PDB entry 1A5M | X-ray diffraction, 2.00 A resolution | chains A and C of the 3 polymer chains in the assembly

[Chain A]
Molecule: Urease (gamma subunit)
Organism: Klebsiella aerogenes
Notes: EC 3.5.1.5; engineered mutation(s): K217A
UniProtKB: P18316 (URE3_KLEAE); numbering as in UniProt (aligned over 1-100)
Chain sequence (100 residues; each row starts with the number of its first residue):
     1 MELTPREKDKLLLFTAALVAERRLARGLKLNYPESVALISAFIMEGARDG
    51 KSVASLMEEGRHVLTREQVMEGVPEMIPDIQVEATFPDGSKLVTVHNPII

[Chain C]
Molecule: Urease (alpha subunit)
Organism: Klebsiella aerogenes
Notes: EC 3.5.1.5
UniProtKB: P18314 (URE1_KLEAE); numbering as in UniProt (aligned over 2-567)
Chain sequence (566 residues; each row starts with the number of its first residue):
     2 SNISRQAYADMFGPTVGDKVRLADTELWIEVEDDLTTYGEEVKFGGGKVI
    52 RDGMGQGQMLAADCVDLVLTNALIVDHWGIVKADIGVKDGRIFAIGKAGN
   102 PDIQPNVTIPIGAATEVIAAEGKIVTAGGIDTHIHWICPQQAEEALVSGV
   152 TTMVGGGTGPAAGTHATTCTPGPWYISRMLQAADSLPVNIGLLGKGNVSQ
   202 PDALREQVAAGVIGLAIHEDWGATPAAIDCALTVADEMDIQVALHSDTLN
   252 ESGFVEDTLAAIGGRTIHTFHTEGAGGGHAPDIITACAHPNILPSSTNPT
   302 LPYTLNTIDEHLDMLMVCHHLDPDIAEDVAFAESRIRRETIAAEDVLHDL
   352 GAFSLTSSDSQAMGRVGEVILRTWQVAHRMKVQRGALAEETGDNDNFRVK
   402 RYIAKYTINPALTHGIAHEVGSIEVGKLADLVVWSPAFFGVKPATVIKGG
   452 MIAIAPMGDINASIPTPQPVHYRPMFGALGSARHHCRLTFLSQAAAANGV
   502 AERLNLRSAIAVVKGCRTVQKADMVHNSLQPNITVDAQTYEVRVDGELIT
   552 SEPADVLPMAQRYFLF
Sequence notes: engineered mutation Ala217 (Lys in P18314)
Swiss-Prot annotation at these positions:
  - active site: His320 (Proton donor)
  - binding site (Ni(2+)): His134, His136, His246, His272, Asp360
  - binding site (substrate): His219
  - mutagenesis: His134 (H134A: Abrogates activity and reduces binding to nickel ions), His136 (H136A: Abrogates activity and reduces binding to nickel ions), His219 (H219A: Reduces activity 500-fold and increases KM 1000-fold. Resistant to inactivation by diethylpyrocarbonate and iodoacetamide; H219N/Q: Increases KM 100-fold; optimum pH is 6), Asp221 (D221A: Reduces activity 1000-fold and increases KM 10-fold; D221N: Reduces activity 50-fold), His246 (H246A: Abrogates activity and reduces binding to nickel ions), His312 (H312A: Enhances thermal stability above 50 degrees Celsius), Cys319 (C319A: Reduces activity 2-fold, but increases KM only 1.7-fold; optimum pH is 6.7. Reduces binding of nickel ions. Resistant to inactivation by iodoacetamide ...), His320 (H320A: Reduces activity 100000-fold, but increases KM only 3-fold; optimum pH is 6.75. Resistant to inactivation by diethylpyrocarbonate and iodoacetamide ...), Arg336 (R336Q: Reduces activity 10000-fold, but has no effect on KM)

[Interface between chain A and chain C]
Pairs across the interface (38):
  Arg6(A) - Asn462(C)
  Asp9(A) - Pro470(C)
  Asp9(A) - His472(C)  salt bridge
  Asp9(A) - Arg474(C)  salt bridge
  Lys10(A) - Asp460(C)  salt bridge
  Lys10(A) - Gln469(C)
  Leu12(A) - His472(C)
  Leu13(A) - Gln469(C)
  Leu13(A) - Pro470(C)  hydrophobic
  Ala16(A) - Leu566(C)  hydrophobic
  Val19(A) - Phe567(C)  hydrophobic
  Arg23(A) - Leu566(C)  hydrogen bond (side chain-backbone)
  Arg23(A) - Phe567(C)
  Asn31(A) - Gln562(C)  hydrogen bond (side chain-backbone)
  Asn31(A) - Arg563(C)
  Asn31(A) - Phe565(C)  hydrogen bond (side chain-backbone)
  Tyr32(A) - Phe439(C)
  Tyr32(A) - Arg563(C)  hydrogen bond (backbone-backbone)
  Pro33(A) - Arg563(C)
  Pro33(A) - Tyr564(C)
  Pro33(A) - Phe565(C)
  Pro33(A) - Leu566(C)
  Glu34(A) - Leu566(C)
  Val36(A) - Gln469(C)
  Ser40(A) - Gln469(C)
  Met70(A) - Gln562(C)
  Glu71(A) - Arg563(C)  hydrogen bond (backbone-side chain)
  Met76(A) - Phe439(C)  hydrophobic
  Met76(A) - Tyr564(C)  hydrophobic
  Gln81(A) - Ile465(C)
  Gln81(A) - Thr467(C)  hydrogen bond
  Gln81(A) - Pro468(C)
  Gln81(A) - Gln469(C)  hydrogen bond (backbone-backbone)
  Glu83(A) - Ala463(C)
  Glu83(A) - Ser464(C)  hydrogen bond
  Leu92(A) - Ser464(C)
  Leu92(A) - Ile465(C)  hydrophobic
  Leu92(A) - Pro468(C)  hydrophobic
Other interface residues (no listed pair), chain A (22 interface residues in all): Val73, Val82
Other interface residues (no listed pair), chain C (19 interface residues in all): Ala438

[Overview]
22 residues of chain A and 19 residues of chain C are in contact; the contacts include 8 hydrogen bonds and 3
salt bridges. Polar pairs include Asp9(A)-His472(C), Asp9(A)-Arg474(C) and Lys10(A)-Asp460(C).
Here chain A is Urease (gamma subunit) and chain C is Urease (alpha subunit), both from Klebsiella aerogenes.
Entry 1A5M (K217A variant of klebsiella aerogenes urease) was determined by X-ray diffraction (same
publication as 1A5K, 1A5L, 1A5N and 1A5O).
